PDB entry 6IML | X-ray diffraction, 2.35 A resolution | chains A and C of the 4 polymer chains in the assembly

[Chain A]
Protein: DNA ligase
Organism: African swine fever virus
UniProt: A0A0A1E0U0 (A0A0A1E0U0_ASF); numbering as in UniProt (aligned over 1-419)
Amino-acid sequence (419 residues; row label = number of the first residue in the row):
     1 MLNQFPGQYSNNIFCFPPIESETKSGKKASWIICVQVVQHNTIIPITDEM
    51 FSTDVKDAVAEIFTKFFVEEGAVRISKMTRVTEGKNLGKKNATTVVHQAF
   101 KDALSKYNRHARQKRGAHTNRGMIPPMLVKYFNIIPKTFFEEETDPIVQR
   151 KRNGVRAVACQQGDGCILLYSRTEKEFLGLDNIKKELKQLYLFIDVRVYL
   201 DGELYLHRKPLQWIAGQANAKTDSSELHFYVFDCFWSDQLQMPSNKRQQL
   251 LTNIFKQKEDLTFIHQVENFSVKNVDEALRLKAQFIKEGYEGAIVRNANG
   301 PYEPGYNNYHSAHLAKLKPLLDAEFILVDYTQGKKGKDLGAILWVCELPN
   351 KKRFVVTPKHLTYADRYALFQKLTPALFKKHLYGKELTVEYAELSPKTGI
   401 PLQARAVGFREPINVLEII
Unresolved in the structure: 116-121, 410-419
Reported in the primary citation:
  - binding site for the 10-nt DNA strand: Lys27, Tyr363
  - binding site for the 22-nt DNA strand (chain C): Lys24, Trp31, Thr64, Lys89, Lys90, Asn91, Leu402, Gln403
  - binding site for the 12-nt DNA strand: Lys85, Asn86, Gln98, Ser105, Leu211, Ala215, Asn219
  - contacts within the chain: Arg112-Thr173 (hydrogen bond), Gln113-Thr173 (backbone contact), Lys114-Asn307 (hydrogen bond), Arg115-Tyr306 (pi stacking), Glu22-Asn307 (backbone contact)
  - mutagenesis - L402R (about 20-fold), Q403F (more than 600-fold): decreased catalytic activity on DNA-CT
  - mutagenesis - L402R (about 20-fold), Q403F (more than 600-fold): decreased catalytic activity on DNA-TC
  - mutagenesis - L402R (100-200-fold), Q403F (100-200-fold): decreased catalytic activity on DNA-GC and DNA-CG substrates
  - mutagenesis - L402R (40-75-fold), Q403F (40-75-fold): decreased catalytic activity on DNA-AT and DNA-TA substrates
  - mutagenesis - N153D/L402R/Q403F, N153D/L211F/L402R/Q403F, L402R/Q403F: decreased catalytic activity
  - catalytic residues: Lys151 (by similarity / conservation)
  - mutagenesis - L402R (100-200-fold), Q403F (100-200-fold): decreased catalytic activity on DNA-CG

[Chain C]
Molecule: 22-nt DNA strand
Sequence (22 nucleotides; row label = number of the first residue in the row):
     1 CCAGTCCGACCCGCATCCCGGA

[How chain A and chain C interact]
Contacting residue pairs (44; chain A residue first):
  Thr23(A) - DC6(C)  phosphate contact
  Lys24(A) - DT5(C)  salt bridge to the phosphate
  Lys24(A) - DC6(C)  hydrogen bond to the phosphate
  Trp31(A) - DG8(C)  hydrogen bond to the phosphate
  Thr64(A) - DG8(C)  hydrogen bond to the phosphate
  Phe66(A) - DC6(C)  phosphate contact
  Phe66(A) - DC7(C)  phosphate contact
  Lys89(A) - DC19(C)  phosphate contact
  Lys89(A) - DG20(C)  phosphate contact
  Lys90(A) - DC19(C)  sugar contact
  Lys90(A) - DG20(C)  phosphate contact
  Asn91(A) - DC19(C)  hydrogen bond to the phosphate
  Lys106(A) - DA9(C)  salt bridge to the phosphate
  Lys114(A) - DC7(C)  salt bridge to the phosphate
  Lys130(A) - DG4(C)  salt bridge to the phosphate
  Gln212(A) - DG13(C)  sugar contact
  Gln212(A) - DC14(C)  sugar contact
  Gly216(A) - DC14(C)  phosphate contact
  Gly216(A) - DA15(C)  sugar contact
  Ala220(A) - DA15(C)  phosphate contact
  Ala220(A) - DT16(C)  phosphate contact
  Lys221(A) - DT16(C)  hydrogen bond to the phosphate
  Lys221(A) - DC17(C)  salt bridge to the phosphate
  Thr222(A) - DT16(C)  phosphate contact
  Asn307(A) - DC6(C)  hydrogen bond to the phosphate
  Asn307(A) - DC7(C)  phosphate contact
  Tyr309(A) - DT5(C)  hydrogen bond to the phosphate
  Tyr309(A) - DC6(C)  phosphate contact
  Lys334(A) - DC10(C)  hydrogen bond to the phosphate
  Lys335(A) - DA9(C)  sugar contact
  Lys335(A) - DC10(C)  salt bridge to the phosphate
  Gly336(A) - DA9(C)  phosphate contact
  Lys337(A) - DG8(C)  hydrogen bond to the base
  Lys337(A) - DA9(C)  sugar contact
  Asp338(A) - DA9(C)  phosphate contact
  Asp338(A) - DC10(C)  sugar contact
  Phe354(A) - DC12(C)  phosphate contact
  Val355(A) - DC11(C)  phosphate contact
  Val355(A) - DC12(C)  hydrogen bond to the phosphate
  Ser395(A) - DG13(C)  hydrogen bond to the phosphate
  Thr398(A) - DG13(C)  hydrogen bond to the phosphate
  Ile400(A) - DC12(C)  sugar contact
  Ile400(A) - DG13(C)  phosphate contact
  Leu402(A) - DC12(C)  phosphate contact
Also at the interface, not in a pair above, chain A (39 interface residues in all): Ser21, Ser76, Lys77, Thr79, Asn219, Tyr306, Gly333, Leu343, Lys397, Gln403
Also at the interface, not in a pair above, chain C (17 interface residues in all): DC18

[Summary]
39 residues of chain A face 17 of chain C across their interface; the contacts include 12 hydrogen bonds and 6
salt bridges. Among the polar pairs are Lys337(A)-DG8(C), Lys24(A)-DC6(C) and Trp31(A)-DG8(C). From the paper:
the catalytic residue Lys151(A); N153D/L402R/Q403F, N153D/L211F/L402R/Q403F and L402R/Q403F of chain A reduce
catalytic activity; 5 substitutions were tested in all.
Here chain A is DNA ligase (African swine fever virus) and chain C is a 22-nt DNA strand. Entry 6IML (The
crystal structure of AsfvLIG:CT1 complex) was determined by X-ray diffraction together with 6IMK and 6IMN from
the same study.
